7TKD - chains V and W of the 27 polymer chains in the assembly; structure by electron microscopy, 7.70 A resolution (low resolution: residue-level contacts below are approximate; hydrogen-bond / salt-bridge calls are withheld).

[Chain V]
Name: ATP synthase subunit d
Organism: Saccharomyces cerevisiae
Reference sequence: P30902 (ATP7_YEAST); residues 1-173 here correspond to UniProt positions 2-174 (UniProt number = residue number + 1)
Chain sequence (173 residues; numbered 1 to 173; the number before each row is that of its first residue):
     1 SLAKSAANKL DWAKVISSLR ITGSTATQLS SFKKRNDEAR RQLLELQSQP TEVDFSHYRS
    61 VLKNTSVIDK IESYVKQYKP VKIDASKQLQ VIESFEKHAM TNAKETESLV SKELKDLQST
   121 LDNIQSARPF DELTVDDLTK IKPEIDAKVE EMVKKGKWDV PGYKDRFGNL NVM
Not modelled in the structure: 1-2

[Chain W]
Name: ATP synthase subunit f
Organism: Saccharomyces cerevisiae
Reference sequence: Q06405 (ATPK_YEAST); residues 1-95 here correspond to UniProt positions 7-101 (UniProt number = residue number + 6)
Chain sequence (95 residues; row label = number of the first residue in the row):
     1 VSTLIPPKVV SSKNIGSAPN AKRIANVVHF YKSLPQGPAP AIKANTRLAR YKAKYFDGDN
    61 ASGKPLWHFA LGIIAFGYSM EYYFHLRHHK GAEEH
Not modelled in the structure: 86-95

[How chain V and chain W interact]
Contacting residue pairs - 12 pairs, chain V then chain W:
  Asn102(V) with Lys8(W)
  Ala103(V) with Lys8(W)
  Ala127(V) with Ser33(W)
  Arg128(V) with Pro35(W)
  Pro129(V) with Pro35(W)
  Phe130(V) with Pro35(W)
  Asp131(V) with Pro35(W)
  Glu132(V) with Leu34(W); Pro35(W); Gln36(W); Gly37(W)
  Leu133(V) with Gly37(W)
Also at the interface, not in a pair above, chain V (11 interface residues in all): Ser30, Asn123
Also at the interface, not in a pair above, chain W (8 interface residues in all): Val1, Phe30

[Summary]
11 residues of chain V face 8 of chain W across their interface.
Chain V is ATP synthase subunit d and chain W is ATP synthase subunit f, both from Saccharomyces cerevisiae;
the structure, Yeast ATP synthase State 1catalytic(h) with 10 mM ATP backbone model, was determined by
electron microscopy, deposited together with 7TJS, 7TJT, 7TJU, 7TJV, 7TJW, 7TJX and 30 further entries.
